Entry 7BSI (electron microscopy, 4.10 A resolution (low resolution: residue-level contacts below are approximate; hydrogen-bond / salt-bridge calls are withheld)); this record covers chains M and D of the 47 polymer chains in the assembly.

Chain M (and D):
Protein: Major capsid protein
Organism: Epstein-Barr virus (strain B95-8)
Notes: chain D of this document is another copy of the same molecule, construct and numbering; everything in this record applies to it too
UniProt: P03226 (MCP_EBVB9); residues 1-1381 here = UniProt positions 1-1381
Amino-acid sequence (1381 residues; row label = number of the first residue in the row):
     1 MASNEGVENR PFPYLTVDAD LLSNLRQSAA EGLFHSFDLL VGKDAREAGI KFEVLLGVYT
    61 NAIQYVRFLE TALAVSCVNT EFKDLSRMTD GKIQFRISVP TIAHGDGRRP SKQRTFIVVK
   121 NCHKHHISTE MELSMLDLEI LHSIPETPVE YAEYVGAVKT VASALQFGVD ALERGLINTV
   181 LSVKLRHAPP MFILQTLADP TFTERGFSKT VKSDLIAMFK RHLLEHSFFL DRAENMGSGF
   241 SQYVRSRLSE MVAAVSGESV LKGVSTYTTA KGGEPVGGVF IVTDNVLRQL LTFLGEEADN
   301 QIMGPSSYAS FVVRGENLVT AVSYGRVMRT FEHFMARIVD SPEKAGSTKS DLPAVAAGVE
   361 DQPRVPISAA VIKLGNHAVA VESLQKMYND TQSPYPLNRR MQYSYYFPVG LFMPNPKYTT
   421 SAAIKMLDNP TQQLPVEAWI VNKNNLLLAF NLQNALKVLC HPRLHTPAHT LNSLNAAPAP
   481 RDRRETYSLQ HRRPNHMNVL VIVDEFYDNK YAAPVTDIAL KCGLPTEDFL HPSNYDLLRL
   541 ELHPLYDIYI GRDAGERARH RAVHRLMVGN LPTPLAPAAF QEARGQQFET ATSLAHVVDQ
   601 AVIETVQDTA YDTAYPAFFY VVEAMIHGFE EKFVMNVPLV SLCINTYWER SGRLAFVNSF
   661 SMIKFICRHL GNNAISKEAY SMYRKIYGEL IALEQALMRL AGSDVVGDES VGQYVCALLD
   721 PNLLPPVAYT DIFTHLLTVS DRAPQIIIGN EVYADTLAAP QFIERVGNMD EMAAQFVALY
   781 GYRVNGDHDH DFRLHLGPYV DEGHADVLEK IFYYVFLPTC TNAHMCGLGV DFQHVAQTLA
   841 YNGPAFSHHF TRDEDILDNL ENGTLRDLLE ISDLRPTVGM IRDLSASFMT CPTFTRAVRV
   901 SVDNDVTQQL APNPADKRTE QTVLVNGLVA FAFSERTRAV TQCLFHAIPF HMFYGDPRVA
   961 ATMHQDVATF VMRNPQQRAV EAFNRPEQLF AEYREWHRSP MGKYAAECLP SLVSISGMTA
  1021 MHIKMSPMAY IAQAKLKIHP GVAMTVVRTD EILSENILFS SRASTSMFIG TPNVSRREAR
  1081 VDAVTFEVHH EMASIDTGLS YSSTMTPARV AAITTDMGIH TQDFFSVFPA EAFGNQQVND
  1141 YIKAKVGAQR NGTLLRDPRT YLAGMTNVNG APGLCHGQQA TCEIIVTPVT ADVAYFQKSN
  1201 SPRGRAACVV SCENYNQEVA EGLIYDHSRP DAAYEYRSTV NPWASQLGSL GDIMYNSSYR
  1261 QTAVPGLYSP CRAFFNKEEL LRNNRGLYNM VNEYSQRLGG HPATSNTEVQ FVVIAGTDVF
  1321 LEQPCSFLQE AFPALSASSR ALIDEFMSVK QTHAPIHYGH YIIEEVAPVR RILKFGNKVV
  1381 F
Disordered / not traced: 1-3, 1150-1173

Chain M / chain D interface:
Residue-residue contacts - 60 pairs, chain M then chain D:
  Phe12(M) with Leu55(D); Val58(D)
  Pro13(M) with Val58(D)
  Tyr14(M) with Val58(D); Tyr59(D)
  Leu15(M) with Val58(D); Tyr59(D); Thr60(D)
  Thr16(M) with Thr60(D); Ala62(D)
  Val17(M) with Thr60(D); Asn61(D); Ala62(D)
  Asp20(M) with Asp390(D)
  Leu22(M) with Asn61(D); Asn389(D); Asp390(D); Gln392(D)
  Asn24(M) with Gln392(D)
  Leu25(M) with Gln392(D)
  Arg26(M) with Gln392(D)
  Gly42(M) with Glu132(D)
  Lys43(M) with Glu132(D); Leu133(D); Ser134(D); Asp137(D)
  Glu47(M) with Gly156(D); Lys159(D); Thr160(D)
  Ala48(M) with Glu153(D)
  Gly49(M) with Glu153(D)
  Ile50(M) with Val149(D); Glu153(D)
  Leu55(M) with Phe12(D)
  Val58(M) with Phe12(D); Pro13(D); Tyr14(D); Leu15(D)
  Tyr59(M) with Tyr14(D); Leu15(D)
  Thr60(M) with Leu15(D); Thr16(D); Val17(D)
  Ala62(M) with Thr16(D); Val17(D)
  Glu132(M) with Gly42(D); Lys43(D)
  Ser134(M) with Arg46(D)
  Asp137(M) with Arg46(D)
  Glu153(M) with Glu47(D); Gly49(D); Ile50(D)
  Gly156(M) with Glu47(D)
  Ala157(M) with Glu47(D)
  Thr160(M) with Glu47(D)
  Asn389(M) with Leu22(D)
  Asp390(M) with Leu22(D)
  Gln392(M) with Leu22(D); Arg26(D)
  Ala1083(M) with Lys43(D)
Also at the interface, not in a pair above, chain M (44 interface residues in all): Ala19, Ser23, Ala45, Arg46, Phe52, Asn61, Leu136, Val149, Ala152, Lys386, Asp1082
Also at the interface, not in a pair above, chain D (40 interface residues in all): Asp20, Ser23, Asn24, Leu25, Phe52, Leu136, Ala152, Lys386

Overview:
The interface between chain M and chain D involves 44 residues on one side and 40 on the other.
Chain M and chain D are both Major capsid protein (Epstein-Barr virus (strain B95-8)); the structure,
Epstein-Barr virus, one asymmetric unit structure of the icosahedral tegumented capsid, was determined by
electron microscopy, deposited together with 7BQT, 7BQX, 7BR7 and 7BR8.
